Entry 6CQQ (X-ray diffraction, 2.80 A resolution); this record covers chains B and E of the 5 polymer chains in the assembly.

[Chain B]
Molecule: HLA-DRB1 protein
From: Homo sapiens
UniProtKB: D7RIH9 (D7RIH9_HUMAN); residues 1-190 here correspond to UniProt positions 30-219 (UniProt number = residue number + 29)
Amino-acid sequence (190 residues; numbered 1 to 190; the number before each row is that of its first residue):
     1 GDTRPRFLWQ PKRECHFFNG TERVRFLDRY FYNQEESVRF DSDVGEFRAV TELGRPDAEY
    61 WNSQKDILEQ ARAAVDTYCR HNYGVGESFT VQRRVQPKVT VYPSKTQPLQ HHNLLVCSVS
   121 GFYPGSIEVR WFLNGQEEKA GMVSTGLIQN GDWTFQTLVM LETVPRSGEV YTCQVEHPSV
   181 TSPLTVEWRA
Not modelled in the structure: 1, 110
Cystine bridges: Cys15-Cys79, Cys117-Cys173
Bound ions: Mg2+ near Tyr30 (its only coordinating residue here)
From the paper describing this entry:
  - conformationally variable residues (helix shift): Ser63 to Ala73

[Chain E]
Molecule: F24 beta chain
From: Homo sapiens
Amino-acid sequence (245 residues; numbered 1 to 260; 15 numbers in that range are skipped by the numbering (no residue carries them; nothing is unmodelled there); the number before each row is that of its first residue):
     1 EPEVTQTPSH QVTQMGQEVI LRCVPISNHL Y
    39 FYWYRQILGQ KVEFLVSFYN NEI
    66 SEKSEIFDDQ FSVERPDG
    85 SNFTLKIRST KLEDSAMYFC ASSRLAGGM
   117 DEQFFGPGTR LTVLEDLKNV FPPEVAVFEP SEAEISHTQK ATLVCLATGF YPDHVELSWW
   177 VNGKEVHSGV CTDPQPLKEQ PALNDSRYAL SSRLRVSATF WQNPRNHFRC QVQFYGLSEN
   237 DEWTQDRAKP VTQIVSAEAW GRAD
Not modelled in the structure: 1
Cystine bridges: Cys23-Cys104, Cys161-Cys226

[How chain B and chain E interact]
Pairs across the interface (6; chain B residue first):
  Tyr60(B) with Leu109(E)
  Gln64(B) with Arg108(E); Leu109(E)
  Asp66(B) with Arg108(E), salt bridge; Leu109(E)
  Ile67(B) with Leu109(E), hydrophobic
Interface residues without a listed pair, chain B (5 interface residues in all): Gln70
Interface residues without a listed pair, chain E (4 interface residues in all): Met113, Asp117

[Summary]
5 residues of chain B and 4 residues of chain E are in contact; the contacts include 1 salt bridge. The
salt-bridged pair is Asp66(B)-Arg108(E). The paper reports conformational variability at Ser63(B).
Chain B is HLA-DRB1 protein and chain E is F24 beta chain, both from Homo sapiens; the structure, Crystal
structure of F24 TCR -DR15-RQ13 peptide complex, was determined by X-ray diffraction, deposited together with
6CPH, 6CPL, 6CPN, 6CPO, 6CQJ, 6CQL, 6CQN and 6CQR.
